PDB entry 6Z9Q | electron microscopy, 5.70 A resolution (low resolution: residue-level contacts below are approximate; hydrogen-bond / salt-bridge calls are withheld) | chains G and K of the 16 polymer chains in the assembly

[Chain G]
Molecule: Transcription termination/antitermination protein NusG
Source organism: Escherichia coli
UniProt: C3SID2 (C3SID2_ECOLX); numbering as in UniProt (aligned over 1-181)
Chain sequence (181 residues; each row starts with the number of its first residue):
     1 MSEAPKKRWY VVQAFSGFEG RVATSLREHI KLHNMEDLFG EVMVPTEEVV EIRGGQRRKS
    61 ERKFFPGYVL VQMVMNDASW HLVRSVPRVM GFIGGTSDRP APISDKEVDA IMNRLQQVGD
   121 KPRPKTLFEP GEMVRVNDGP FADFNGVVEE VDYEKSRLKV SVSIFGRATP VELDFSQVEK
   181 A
Not modelled in the structure: 1-5, 118-181

[Chain K]
Molecule: non template strand
Sequence (50 nucleotides; row label = number of the first residue in the row; numbers below 1 keep their minus sign (DG-35 is residue -35)):
   -35 GGGCTGCGAA TAACGGCCGA GCAGCGTAGC ATTACTTGTG AGCGGATAAC
Not modelled in the structure: -23 to -19, -10 to -4, 13-14

[Chain G / chain K interface]
Pairs across the interface (11; chain G residue first):
  Phe15(G) with DG-12(K); DC-11(K)
  Ser16(G) with DA-13(K)
  Gly17(G) with DC-14(K)
  Phe18(G) with DA-13(K); DG-12(K)
  Ile52(G) with DC-18(K)
  Gly54(G) with DC-18(K)
  Arg57(G) with DC-18(K)
  Lys59(G) with DC-18(K)
  Arg88(G) with DC-11(K)
Also at the interface, not in a pair above, chain G (11 interface residues in all): Glu61, Pro87
Also at the interface, not in a pair above, chain K (6 interface residues in all): DG-17

[Overview]
The interface between chain G and chain K involves 11 residues on one side and 6 on the other.
Here chain G is Transcription termination/antitermination protein NusG (Escherichia coli) and chain K is non
template strand. Entry 6Z9Q (Transcription termination intermediate complex 2) was determined by electron
microscopy (same publication as 6Z9P, 6Z9R, 6Z9S, 6Z9T, 7ADB, 7ADC, 7ADD and 7ADE).
